PDB entry 8HR7 | electron microscopy, 3.96 A resolution | chains D and I of the 19 polymer chains in the assembly

[Chain D (and I)]
Name: Adenosine deaminase
Source organism: Escherichia coli
Notes: chain I of this document is another copy of the same molecule, construct and numbering; everything in this record applies to it too
UniProt: A0A8E2SFD7 (A0A8E2SFD7_ECOLX); residues 1-799 here = UniProt positions 1-799
Chain sequence (799 residues; each row starts with the number of its first residue):
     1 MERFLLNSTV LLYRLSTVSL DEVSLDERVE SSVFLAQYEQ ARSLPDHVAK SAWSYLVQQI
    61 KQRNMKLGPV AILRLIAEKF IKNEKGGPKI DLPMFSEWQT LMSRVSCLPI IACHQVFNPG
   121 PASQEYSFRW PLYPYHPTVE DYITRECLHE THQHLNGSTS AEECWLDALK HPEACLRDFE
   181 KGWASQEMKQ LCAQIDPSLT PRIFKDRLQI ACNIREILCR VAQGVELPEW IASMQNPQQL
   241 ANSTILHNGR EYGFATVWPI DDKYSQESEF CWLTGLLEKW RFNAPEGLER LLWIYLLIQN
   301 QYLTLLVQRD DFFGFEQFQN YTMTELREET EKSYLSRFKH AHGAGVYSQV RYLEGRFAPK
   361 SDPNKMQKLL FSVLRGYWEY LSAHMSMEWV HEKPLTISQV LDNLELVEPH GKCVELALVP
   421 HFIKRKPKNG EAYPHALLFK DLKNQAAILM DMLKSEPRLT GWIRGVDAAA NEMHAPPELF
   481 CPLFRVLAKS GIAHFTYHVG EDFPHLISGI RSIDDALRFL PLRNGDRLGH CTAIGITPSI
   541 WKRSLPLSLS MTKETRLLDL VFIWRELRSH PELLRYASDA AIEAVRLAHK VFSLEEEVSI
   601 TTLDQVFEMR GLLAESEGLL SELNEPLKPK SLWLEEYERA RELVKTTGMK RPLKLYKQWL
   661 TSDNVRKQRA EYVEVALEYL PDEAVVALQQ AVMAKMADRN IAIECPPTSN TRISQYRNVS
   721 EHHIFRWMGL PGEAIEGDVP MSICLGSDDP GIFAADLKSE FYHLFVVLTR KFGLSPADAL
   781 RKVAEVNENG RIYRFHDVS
Unresolved in the structure: 312-322, 620-630, 799
Construct notes: conflict T274 (Ile in A0A8E2SFD7)

[How chain D and chain I interact]
Pairs across the interface (22):
  P571(D) - P571(I)
  E572(D) - P571(I)
  L574(D) - S569(I)
  L574(D) - L574(I)  hydrophobic
  R575(D) - S569(I)
  S578(D) - R568(I)  hydrogen bond
  I582(D) - T601(I)
  V585(D) - T601(I)
  V585(D) - Q605(I)
  R586(D) - Q605(I)
  H589(D) - G648(I)
  K590(D) - T646(I)  hydrogen bond (side chain-backbone)
  K590(D) - T647(I)
  K590(D) - G648(I)
  L594(D) - G648(I)
  E595(D) - K650(I)
  E595(D) - R651(I)  hydrogen bond (side chain-backbone)
  E597(D) - E597(I)
  E597(D) - V598(I)
  E597(D) - S599(I)
  E597(D) - T602(I)
  E597(D) - R651(I)  salt bridge
Other interface residues (no listed pair), chain D (14 interface residues in all): E596
Other interface residues (no listed pair), chain I (19 interface residues in all): W564, E596, D604, M649

[In short]
14 residues of chain D and 19 residues of chain I are in contact; the contacts include 3 hydrogen bonds and 1
salt bridge. Polar contacts include E597(D)-R651(I), S578(D)-R568(I) and K590(D)-T646(I).
Chain D and chain I are both Adenosine deaminase (Escherichia coli); the structure, Structure of RdrA-RdrB
complex, was determined by electron microscopy together with 8HR8, 8HR9, 8HRA, 8HRB and 8HRC from the same
study.
